PDB entry 5FLC | electron microscopy, 5.90 A resolution (low resolution: residue-level contacts below are approximate; hydrogen-bond / salt-bridge calls are withheld) | chains 2 and B of the 12 polymer chains in the assembly

# Chain 2
Molecule: Serine/threonine-protein kinase mtor
Organism: Homo sapiens
Notes: EC 2.7.11.1; fragment: bridge domain
Amino-acid sequence (365 residues; row label = number of the first residue in the row; note: 253 numbers in that range are skipped by the numbering (no residue carries them; nothing is unmodelled there); X marks 365 residues of unknown identity (built as UNK)):
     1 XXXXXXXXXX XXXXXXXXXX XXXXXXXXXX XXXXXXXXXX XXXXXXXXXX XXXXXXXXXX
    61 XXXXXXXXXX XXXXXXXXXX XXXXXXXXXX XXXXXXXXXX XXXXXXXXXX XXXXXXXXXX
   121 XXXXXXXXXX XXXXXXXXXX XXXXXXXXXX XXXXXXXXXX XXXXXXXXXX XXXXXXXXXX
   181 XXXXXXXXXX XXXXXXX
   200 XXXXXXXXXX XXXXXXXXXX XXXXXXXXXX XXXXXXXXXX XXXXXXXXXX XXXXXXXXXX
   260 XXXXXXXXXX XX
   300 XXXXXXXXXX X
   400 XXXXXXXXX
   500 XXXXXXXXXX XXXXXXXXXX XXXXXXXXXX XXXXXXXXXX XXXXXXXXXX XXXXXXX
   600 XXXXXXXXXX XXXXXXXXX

# Chain B
Molecule: Serine/threonine-protein kinase mtor
Organism: Homo sapiens
Notes: EC 2.7.11.1; fragment: fat and pikk domains
UniProtKB: P42345 (MTOR_HUMAN); residue numbers follow UniProt; this construct covers 1382-2549
Amino-acid sequence (1168 residues; row label = number of the first residue in the row):
  1382 LLGERAAKCR AYAKALHYKE LEFQKGPTPA ILESLISINN KLQQPEAAAG VLEYAMKHFG
  1442 ELEIQATWYE KLHEWEDALV AYDKKMDTNK DDPELMLGRM RCLEALGEWG QLHQQCCEKW
  1502 TLVNDETQAK MARMAAAAAW GLGQWDSMEE YTCMIPRDTH DGAFYRAVLA LHQDLFSLAQ
  1562 QCIDKARDLL DAELTAMAGE SYSRAYGAMV SCHMLSELEE VIQYKLVPER REIIRQIWWE
  1622 RLQGCQRIVE DWQKILMVRS LVVSPHEDMR TWLKYASLCG KSGRLALAHK TLVLLLGVDP
  1682 SRQLDHPLPT VHPQVTYAYM KNMWKSARKI DAFQHMQHFV QTMQQQAQHA IATEDQQHKQ
  1742 ELHKLMARCF LKLGEWQLNL QGINESTIPK VLQYYSAATE HDRSWYKAWH AWAVMNFEAV
  1802 LHYKHQNQAR DEKKKLRHAS GANITNATTA ATTAATATTT ASTEGSNSES EAESTENSPT
  1862 PSPLQKKVTE DLSKTLLMYT VPAVQGFFRS ISLSRGNNLQ DTLRVLTLWF DYGHWPDVNE
  1922 ALVEGVKAIQ IDTWLQVIPQ LIARIDTPRP LVGRLIHQLL TDIGRYHPQA LIYPLTVASK
  1982 STTTARHNAA NKILKNMCEH SNTLVQQAMM VSEELIRVAI LWHEMWHEGL EEASRLYFGE
  2042 RNVKGMFEVL EPLHAMMERG PQTLKETSFN QAYGRDLMEA QEWCRKYMKS GNVKDLTQAW
  2102 DLYYHVFRRI SKQLPQLTSL ELQYVSPKLL MCRDLELAVP GTYDPNQPII RIQSIAPSLQ
  2162 VITSKQRPRK LTLMGSNGHE FVFLLKGHED LRQDERVMQL FGLVNTLLAN DPTSLRKNLS
  2222 IQRYAVIPLS TNSGLIGWVP HCDTLHALIR DYREKKKILL NIEHRIMLRM APDYDHLTLM
  2282 QKVEVFEHAV NNTAGDDLAK LLWLKSPSSE VWFDRRTNYT RSLAVMSMVG YILGLGDRHP
  2342 SNLMLDRLSG KILHIDFGDC FEVAMTREKF PEKIPFRLTR MLTNAMEVTG LDGNYRITCH
  2402 TVMEVLREHK DSVMAVLEAF VYDPLLNWRL MDTNTKGNKR SRTRTDSYSA GQSVEILDGV
  2462 ELGEPAHKKT GTTVPESIHS FIGDGLVKPE ALNKKAIQII NRVRDKLTGR DFSHDDTLDV
  2522 PTQVELLIKQ ATSHENLCQC YIGWCPFW
Disordered / not traced: 1382-1392, 1815-1866, 2437-2491
Residues lining bound ligands: rapamycin immunosuppressant drug (RAP): Glu-2032, Ser-2035, Arg-2036, Phe-2039, Gly-2040, Thr-2098, Trp-2101, Tyr-2105, Phe-2108
Swiss-Prot annotation at these positions:
  - region: Val-2162 to Arg-2168 (G-loop), Lys-2258 to Gly-2296 (Interaction with MLST8), Gly-2335 to Asn-2343 (Catalytic loop), His-2355 to Thr-2380 (Activation loop)
  - binding site (1D-myo-inositol hexakisphosphate): Lys-1662, Lys-1702, Arg-1749
  - binding site (ATP): Ser-2165, Gln-2167, Leu-2185, Lys-2187, Glu-2190, Tyr-2225, Gly-2238, Trp-2239, Val-2240, Thr-2245, Met-2345, Ile-2356
  - binding site (Mg(2+)): Asn-2343, Asp-2357
  - modified residue: Ser-2159 (Phosphoserine), Thr-2164 (Phosphothreonine), Thr-2173 (Phosphothreonine), Thr-2446 (Phosphothreonine), Ser-2448 (Phosphoserine), Ser-2478 (Phosphoserine), Ser-2481 (Phosphoserine)
  - cross-link: Lys-2066 (Glycyl lysine isopeptide (Lys-Gly) (interchain with G-Cter in ubiquitin))
  - natural variant: Tyr-1450 (Y1450D: In FCORD2), Trp-1456 (W1456G: In FCORD2), Ala-1459 (A1459D: In FCORD2; A1459S: In FCORD2; uncertain significance), Leu-1460 (L1460P: In FCORD2), Cys-1483 (C1483R: In FCORD2), Trp-1490 (W1490R: In SKS), Met-1595 (M1595I: In SKS), Arg-1709 (R1709H: In FCORD2; uncertain significance), Glu-1799 (E1799K: In SKS), Ala-1832 (A1832T: In SKS), Phe-1888 (F1888C: In SKS), Thr-1977 (T1977K: In FCORD2), 9 further natural variant entries in UniProt
  - mutagenesis: Lys-2066 (K2066R: Complete loss ubiquitination by the SCF(FBXO22) complex), Ser-2159 (S2159A: Reduces mTORC1-associated S-2481 autophosphorylation; when associated with A-2164. Reduced activity of the mTORC1 complex; S2159D: Mimics phosphorylation ...), Thr-2164 (T2164A: Reduces mTORC1-associated S-2481 autophosphorylation; when associated with A-2159; T2164E: Stronger phosphorylation of RPS6KB1; when associated with D-2159), Thr-2173 (T2173A: Increased mTOR kinase activity), His-2340 (H2340A: Barely detectable kinase activity), Asp-2357 (D2357E: Kinase-dead mutant, loss of interaction with TM4SF5 and loss of lysosome membrane localization; when associated with I-2364), Val-2364 (V2364I: Kinase-dead mutant, loss of interaction with TM4SF5 and loss of lysosome membrane localization; when associated with E-2357)

# Interface between chain 2 and chain B
Chain B residues in contact with chain 2, 12 residues: Tyr-1393, Ala-1394, Lys-1395, Ala-1396, Tyr-1399, Lys-1400, Glu-1403, Lys-1406, Ile-1419, Lys-2257, Trp-2304, Leu-2305

# In short
Chain 2 and chain B make no direct contact in this assembly. Chain B binds rapamycin immunosuppressant drug.
Curated annotation (UniProt) lists 3 residues binding 1D-myo-inositol hexakisphosphate, 12 ATP-binding
residues, Mg2+-binding residues Asn-2343(B) and Asp-2357(B) and 7 mutagenesis sites on chain B.
Here chain 2 is Serine/threonine-protein kinase mtor and chain B is Serine/threonine-protein kinase mtor, both
from Homo sapiens. Entry 5FLC (Architecture of human mTOR Complex 1 - 5.9 Angstrom reconstruction) was
determined by electron microscopy together with 5EF5 from the same study.
